Entry 6MZU (electron microscopy, 3.40 A resolution); this record covers chains A and JA of the 42 polymer chains in the assembly.

# Chain A
Name: Microcompartments protein
From: Haliangium ochraceum (strain DSM 14365 / JCM 11303 / SMP-2)
Reference sequence: D0LID6 (D0LID6_HALO1); numbering as in UniProt (aligned over 1-212)
Chain sequence (212 residues; each row starts with the number of its first residue):
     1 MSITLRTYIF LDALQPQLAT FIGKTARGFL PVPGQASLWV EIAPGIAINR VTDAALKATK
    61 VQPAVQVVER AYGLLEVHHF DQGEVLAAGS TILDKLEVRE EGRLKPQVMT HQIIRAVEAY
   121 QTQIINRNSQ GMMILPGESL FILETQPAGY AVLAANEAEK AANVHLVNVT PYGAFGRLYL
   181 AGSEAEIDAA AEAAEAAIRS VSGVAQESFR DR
Disordered / not traced: 1-3, 206-212

# Chain JA
Name: Microcompartments protein
From: Haliangium ochraceum (strain DSM 14365 / JCM 11303 / SMP-2)
Reference sequence: D0LID5 (D0LID5_HALO1); residue numbers follow UniProt; this construct covers 1-99
Chain sequence (99 residues; each row starts with the number of its first residue):
     1 MADALGMIEV RGFVGMVEAA DAMVKAAKVE LIGYEKTGGG YVTAVVRGDV AAVKAATEAG
    61 QRAAERVGEV VAVHVIPRPH VNVDAALPLG RTPGMDKSA
Disordered / not traced: 1, 94-99
Swiss-Prot annotation at these positions:
  - mutagenesis: Lys-28 (K28A: Forms larger hexamer patches, increases hexamer stacking), Arg-78 (R78A: Forms smaller hexamer patches)

# How chain A and chain JA interact
Contacting residue pairs (11):
  Leu-56(A) / Arg-78(JA)  hydrogen bond (backbone-side chain)
  Ala-58(A) / Pro-77(JA)
  Ala-58(A) / Arg-78(JA)
  Thr-59(A) / Arg-78(JA)  hydrogen bond (backbone-side chain)
  Lys-60(A) / Ala-2(JA)
  Lys-60(A) / Arg-78(JA)
  Asp-81(A) / Val-50(JA)
  Gly-83(A) / Val-50(JA)
  Gly-83(A) / Ala-51(JA)
  Glu-84(A) / Val-50(JA)
  Glu-84(A) / Pro-77(JA)
Other interface residues (no listed pair), chain A (9 interface residues in all): Lys-57, Ala-87

# Overview
The interface between chain A and chain JA involves 9 residues on one side and 5 on the other; the contacts
include 2 hydrogen bonds. Among the polar pairs are Leu-56(A)/Arg-78(JA) and Thr-59(A)/Arg-78(JA). UniProt
lists 2 mutagenesis sites on chain JA.
Here chain A is Microcompartments protein and chain JA is Microcompartments protein, both from Haliangium
ochraceum (strain DSM 14365 / JCM 11303 / SMP-2). Entry 6MZU (Cryo-EM structure of the HO BMC shell: BMC-TD
focused structure, closed state) was determined by electron microscopy (same publication as 6MZV, 6MZX, 6MZY,
6N06, 6N07, 6N09, 6N0F and 6N0G).
